PDB entry 5ZBH | X-ray diffraction, 3.00 A resolution | chain A

Chain A:
Molecule: Neuropeptide Y receptor type 1, T4 Lysozyme
Source organism: Homo sapiens
Notes: EC 3.2.1.17
UniProt: chimeric construct of P25929, D9IEF7: residues 2-241 from P25929 (NPY1R_HUMAN) positions 2-241 (same numbers); residues 1001-1160 from D9IEF7 positions 2-161 (UniProt number = residue number - 999); residues 250-358 from P25929 (NPY1R_HUMAN) positions 250-358 (same numbers)
Amino-acid sequence (527 residues; numbered -8 to 366; the number before each row is that of its first residue; numbers below 1 keep their minus sign (Asp-8 is residue -8)):
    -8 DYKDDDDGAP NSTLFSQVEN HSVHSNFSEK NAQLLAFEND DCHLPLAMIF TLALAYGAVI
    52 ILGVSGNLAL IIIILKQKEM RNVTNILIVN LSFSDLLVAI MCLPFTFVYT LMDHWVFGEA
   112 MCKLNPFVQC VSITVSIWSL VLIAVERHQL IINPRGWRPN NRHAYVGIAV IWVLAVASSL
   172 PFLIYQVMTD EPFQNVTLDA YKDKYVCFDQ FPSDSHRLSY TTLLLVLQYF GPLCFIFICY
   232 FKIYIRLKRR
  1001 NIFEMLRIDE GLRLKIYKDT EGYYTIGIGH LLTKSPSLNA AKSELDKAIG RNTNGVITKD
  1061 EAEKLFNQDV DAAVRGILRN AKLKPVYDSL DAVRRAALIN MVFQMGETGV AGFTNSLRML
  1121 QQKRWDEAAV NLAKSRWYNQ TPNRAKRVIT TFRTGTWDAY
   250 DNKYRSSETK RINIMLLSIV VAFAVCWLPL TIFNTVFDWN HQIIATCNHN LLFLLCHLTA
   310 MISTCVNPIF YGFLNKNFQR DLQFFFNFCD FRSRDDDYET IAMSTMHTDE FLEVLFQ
Disordered / not traced: -8 to 30, 340-366
Disulfides: Cys33-Cys296, Cys113-Cys198
Construct notes: expression tag (-8 to 1, 359-366); engineered mutation Trp129 (Phe in P25929), Thr1053 (Cys54 in D9IEF7), Ala1096 (Cys97 in D9IEF7)
Small-molecule neighbours: 9AF (dimethyl 4-{3-[({3-[4-(3-methoxyphenyl)piperidin-1-yl]propyl}carbamoyl)amino]phenyl}-2,6-dimethyl-1,4-dihydropyridine-3,5-dicarboxylate): Pro117, Gln120, Cys121, Ile124, Thr125, Phe173, Asp200, Arg208, Thr212, Leu215, Leu216, Gln219, Tyr220, Trp276, Leu279, Thr280, Phe282, Asn283, Thr284, Phe286, Asp287, Ala294, His298, Asn299, Phe302
Curated features (UniProtKB/Swiss-Prot):
  - glycosylation (N-linked (GlcNAc...) asparagine): Asn2, Asn11, Asn17
  - lipidation: Cys338 (S-palmitoyl cysteine)
What the authors report for this chain:
  - binding site for 9AF: Ile124, Thr280, Phe282, Phe286, Asp287, Phe302
  - mutagenesis - I124A (400-fold), T280A (330 fold): decreased binding to 9AF
  - mutagenesis - Y100A (284-fold), Q120H (26-fold), F184A, F184N, V197N, N283A, D287N: decreased signaling in response to NPY
  - mutagenesis - Q219A (30-fold), Q219V (30-fold), W276A (over 2,000-fold): decreased binding to [3H]-UR-MK299

In short:
Ligands of chain A: compound 9AF. The paper reports a binding site for 9AF at Ile124, Thr280 and Phe282 among
others; Y100A, Q120H and F184A, among others, reduce signaling in response to NPY; 12 substitutions were
tested in all.
Chain A is Neuropeptide Y receptor type 1, T4 Lysozyme (Homo sapiens); the structure, The Crystal Structure of
Human Neuropeptide Y Y1 Receptor with BMS-193885, was determined by X-ray diffraction (same publication as
5ZBQ).
